PDB entry 4AUE | X-ray diffraction, 2.70 A resolution | chains B and D of the 4 polymer chains in the assembly

# Chain B (and D)
Molecule: Catalase-phenol oxidase
Organism: Scytalidium thermophilum
Notes: EC 1.11.1.6; chain D of this document is another copy of the same molecule, construct and numbering; everything in this record applies to it too
Chain sequence (717 residues; numbered -18 to 698; the number before each row is that of its first residue; numbers below 1 keep their minus sign (Met-18 is residue -18)):
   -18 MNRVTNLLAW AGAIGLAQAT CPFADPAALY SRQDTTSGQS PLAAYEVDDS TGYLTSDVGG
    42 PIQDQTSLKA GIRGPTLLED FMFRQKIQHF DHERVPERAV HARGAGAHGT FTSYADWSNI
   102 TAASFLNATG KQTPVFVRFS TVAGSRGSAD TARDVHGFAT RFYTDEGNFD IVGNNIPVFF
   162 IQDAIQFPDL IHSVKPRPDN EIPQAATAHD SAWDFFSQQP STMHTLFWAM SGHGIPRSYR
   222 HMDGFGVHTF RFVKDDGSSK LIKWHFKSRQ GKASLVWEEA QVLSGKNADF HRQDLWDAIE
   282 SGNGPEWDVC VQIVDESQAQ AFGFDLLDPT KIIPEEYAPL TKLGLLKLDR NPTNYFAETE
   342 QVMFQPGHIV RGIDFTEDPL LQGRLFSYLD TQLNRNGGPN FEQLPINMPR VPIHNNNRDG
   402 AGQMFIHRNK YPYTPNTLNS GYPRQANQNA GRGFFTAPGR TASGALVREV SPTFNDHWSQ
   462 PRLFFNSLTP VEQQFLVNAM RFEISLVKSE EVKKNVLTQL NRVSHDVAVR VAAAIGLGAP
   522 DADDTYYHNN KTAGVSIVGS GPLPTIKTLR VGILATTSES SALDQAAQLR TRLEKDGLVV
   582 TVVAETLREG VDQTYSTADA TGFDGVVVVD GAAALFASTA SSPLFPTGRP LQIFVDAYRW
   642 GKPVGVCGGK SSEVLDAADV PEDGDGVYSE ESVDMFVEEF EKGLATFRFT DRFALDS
Unresolved in the structure: -18 to 26, 619 (chain D: -18 to 26, 619-621)
Covalently attached groups: N-acetylglucosamine (NAG) linked to Asn100, Asn108, Asn531
Bound ions: cis-heme d hydroxychlorin gamma-spirolactone Fe near Tyr369 (its only coordinating residue here)
Residues lining bound ligands:
  - cis-heme d hydroxychlorin gamma-spirolactone (HDD), molecule 1: Ile68, Phe71, Asp72
  - cis-heme d hydroxychlorin gamma-spirolactone (HDD), molecule 2: Arg79, Ala80, Val81, His82, Arg119, Gly138, Phe139, Ala140, Val153, Gly154, Asn155, Phe160, Ala165, Phe168, Val228, His229, Val343, Phe345, Leu361, Gly364, Arg365, Ser368, Tyr369, Thr372, Gln373, Arg376

# Chain B / chain D interface
Pairs across the interface (241):
  Gln44(B) - Arg449(D)
  Asp45(B) - Ile166(D)
  Gln46(B) - Ile166(D)
  Gln46(B) - Gln167(D)
  Gln46(B) - Asp170(D)  hydrogen bond
  Thr47(B) - Asp164(D)
  Thr47(B) - Ile166(D)
  Thr47(B) - Arg449(D)
  Thr47(B) - Glu450(D)
  Thr47(B) - Val451(D)
  Ser48(B) - Asp164(D)  hydrogen bond
  Ser48(B) - Ile166(D)
  Ser48(B) - Val448(D)
  Ser48(B) - Arg449(D)
  Leu49(B) - Val448(D)
  Leu49(B) - Arg449(D)
  Lys50(B) - Ala446(D)
  Lys50(B) - Leu447(D)
  Lys50(B) - Val448(D)  hydrogen bond (backbone-backbone)
  Lys50(B) - Glu450(D)  hydrogen bond (side chain-backbone)
  Ala51(B) - Ala443(D)
  Gly52(B) - Ser444(D)
  Gly52(B) - Ala446(D)  hydrogen bond (backbone-backbone)
  Ile53(B) - Val448(D)
  Ile53(B) - Glu450(D)
  Ile53(B) - Val451(D)
  Ile53(B) - Ser452(D)
  Arg54(B) - Gln301(D)
  Arg54(B) - Asp306(D)  salt bridge
  Arg54(B) - Leu308(D)
  Arg54(B) - Glu358(D)
  Gly55(B) - Glu358(D)
  Pro56(B) - Glu358(D)
  Pro56(B) - Gln363(D)
  Thr57(B) - Gln363(D)  hydrogen bond (backbone-side chain)
  Leu58(B) - Leu447(D)  hydrophobic
  Asp61(B) - Arg449(D)  salt bridge
  Met63(B) - Arg449(D)
  Phe64(B) - Ala165(D)  hydrophobic
  Phe64(B) - Ile166(D)
  Phe64(B) - Gly364(D)
  Phe64(B) - Phe367(D)  hydrophobic
  Arg65(B) - Phe367(D)
  Lys67(B) - Ile166(D)  hydrogen bond (side chain-backbone)
  Lys67(B) - Pro169(D)
  Lys67(B) - Asp170(D)  salt bridge
  Ile68(B) - Ala165(D)
  Ile68(B) - Pro169(D)
  Ile68(B) - Phe367(D)  hydrophobic
  Ile68(B) - Ser368(D)
  Gln69(B) - Asp371(D)
  Phe71(B) - Phe168(D)  hydrophobic
  Phe71(B) - Pro169(D)  hydrophobic
  Phe71(B) - Ile172(D)  hydrophobic
  Asp72(B) - Ser368(D)  hydrogen bond
  Asp72(B) - Asp371(D)
  Asp72(B) - Thr372(D)  hydrogen bond (backbone-side chain)
  Asp72(B) - Asn375(D)
  His73(B) - Asp371(D)  salt bridge
  His73(B) - Asn375(D)
  Glu74(B) - His173(D)  salt bridge
  Arg75(B) - Pro77(D)
  Arg75(B) - Glu78(D)
  Arg75(B) - Ala80(D)  hydrogen bond (side chain-backbone)
  Arg75(B) - Lys176(D)
  Arg75(B) - Asn375(D)  hydrogen bond (backbone-side chain)
  Val76(B) - Pro77(D)
  Pro77(B) - Arg75(D)
  Pro77(B) - Val76(D)
  Pro77(B) - Pro77(D)
  Glu78(B) - Arg75(D)
  Glu78(B) - Arg127(D)  salt bridge
  Ala80(B) - Arg75(D)  hydrogen bond (backbone-side chain)
  Arg84(B) - Gln185(D)
  Ser126(B) - Arg127(D)
  Ser126(B) - Gly128(D)
  Arg127(B) - Glu78(D)  salt bridge
  Arg127(B) - Ser126(D)  hydrogen bond
  Arg127(B) - Arg127(D)
  Arg127(B) - Gly128(D)  hydrogen bond (backbone-backbone)
  Arg127(B) - Glu182(D)  salt bridge
  Gly128(B) - Ser126(D)
  Gly128(B) - Arg127(D)  hydrogen bond (backbone-backbone)
  Gly128(B) - Gly128(D)
  Gly128(B) - Ser129(D)
  Gly128(B) - Gln185(D)
  Ser129(B) - Gly128(D)
  Asp164(B) - Thr47(D)
  Asp164(B) - Ser48(D)  hydrogen bond
  Ala165(B) - Phe64(D)  hydrophobic
  Ala165(B) - Ile68(D)
  Ile166(B) - Asp45(D)
  Ile166(B) - Gln46(D)
  Ile166(B) - Thr47(D)
  Ile166(B) - Ser48(D)
  Ile166(B) - Phe64(D)
  Ile166(B) - Lys67(D)  hydrogen bond (backbone-side chain)
  Gln167(B) - Gln46(D)
  Phe168(B) - Phe71(D)  hydrophobic
  Pro169(B) - Lys67(D)
  Pro169(B) - Ile68(D)
  Pro169(B) - Phe71(D)  hydrophobic
  Asp170(B) - Gln46(D)  hydrogen bond
  Asp170(B) - Lys67(D)  salt bridge
  Ile172(B) - Phe71(D)  hydrophobic
  His173(B) - Glu74(D)  salt bridge
  Lys176(B) - Arg75(D)
  Pro179(B) - Asn335(D)
  Pro179(B) - Tyr336(D)  hydrogen bond (backbone-backbone)
  Asp180(B) - Trp277(D)
  Asp180(B) - Thr334(D)
  Asp180(B) - Tyr336(D)
  Asn181(B) - Arg273(D)
  Asn181(B) - Trp277(D)
  Asn181(B) - Tyr336(D)
  Glu182(B) - Arg127(D)  salt bridge
  Glu182(B) - Arg273(D)  salt bridge
  Glu182(B) - Tyr336(D)
  Ile183(B) - Asp270(D)
  Ile183(B) - Arg273(D)
  Ile183(B) - Gln274(D)
  Pro184(B) - Asp270(D)
  Gln185(B) - Arg84(D)
  Gln185(B) - Gly128(D)
  Gln185(B) - Asp270(D)  hydrogen bond (backbone-side chain)
  Glu259(B) - Pro627(D)
  Glu259(B) - Arg630(D)
  Gln262(B) - Gly266(D)
  Gln262(B) - Lys267(D)  hydrogen bond
  Ser265(B) - Gly266(D)
  Gly266(B) - Gln262(D)
  Gly266(B) - Ser265(D)
  Gly266(B) - Gly266(D)
  Lys267(B) - Gln262(D)  hydrogen bond
  Asp270(B) - Ile183(D)
  Asp270(B) - Pro184(D)
  Asp270(B) - Gln185(D)  hydrogen bond (side chain-backbone)
  Arg273(B) - Asn181(D)
  Arg273(B) - Glu182(D)  salt bridge
  Arg273(B) - Ile183(D)
  Gln274(B) - Ile183(D)
  Trp277(B) - Asp180(D)
  Trp277(B) - Asn181(D)
  Gln301(B) - Arg54(D)
  Asp306(B) - Arg54(D)  salt bridge
  Leu308(B) - Arg54(D)
  Thr334(B) - Asp180(D)
  Asn335(B) - Pro179(D)
  Tyr336(B) - Pro179(D)  hydrogen bond (backbone-backbone)
  Tyr336(B) - Asp180(D)  hydrogen bond (backbone-backbone)
  Tyr336(B) - Asn181(D)
  Tyr336(B) - Glu182(D)
  Glu358(B) - Arg54(D)
  Glu358(B) - Gly55(D)
  Glu358(B) - Pro56(D)
  Gln363(B) - Pro56(D)
  Gln363(B) - Thr57(D)  hydrogen bond (side chain-backbone)
  Gly364(B) - Phe64(D)
  Phe367(B) - Phe64(D)  hydrophobic
  Phe367(B) - Arg65(D)
  Phe367(B) - Ile68(D)  hydrophobic
  Phe367(B) - Gln69(D)
  Ser368(B) - Ile68(D)
  Ser368(B) - Asp72(D)  hydrogen bond
  Asp371(B) - Gln69(D)
  Asp371(B) - Asp72(D)
  Asp371(B) - His73(D)  salt bridge
  Thr372(B) - Asp72(D)  hydrogen bond (side chain-backbone)
  Asn375(B) - Asp72(D)
  Asn375(B) - His73(D)
  Asn375(B) - Arg75(D)
  Ala443(B) - Ala51(D)
  Ser444(B) - Gly52(D)
  Ala446(B) - Lys50(D)
  Ala446(B) - Gly52(D)  hydrogen bond (backbone-backbone)
  Leu447(B) - Lys50(D)
  Leu447(B) - Leu58(D)  hydrophobic
  Val448(B) - Ser48(D)
  Val448(B) - Leu49(D)
  Val448(B) - Lys50(D)  hydrogen bond (backbone-backbone)
  Val448(B) - Ile53(D)
  Arg449(B) - Gln44(D)
  Arg449(B) - Thr47(D)
  Arg449(B) - Ser48(D)
  Arg449(B) - Leu49(D)
  Arg449(B) - Asp61(D)  salt bridge
  Arg449(B) - Met63(D)
  Glu450(B) - Thr47(D)
  Glu450(B) - Lys50(D)  hydrogen bond (backbone-side chain)
  Glu450(B) - Ile53(D)
  Val451(B) - Ile53(D)
  Ser452(B) - Ile53(D)
  Gln475(B) - Pro624(D)
  Asn479(B) - Pro624(D)
  Arg482(B) - Pro624(D)  hydrogen bond (side chain-backbone)
  Arg482(B) - Leu625(D)
  Phe483(B) - Ser597(D)
  Phe483(B) - Thr598(D)
  Ser486(B) - Leu588(D)
  Ser486(B) - Thr595(D)
  Ser486(B) - Thr598(D)
  Leu487(B) - Thr598(D)
  Ala514(B) - Thr587(D)
  Ala515(B) - Thr587(D)
  Ala515(B) - Leu588(D)  hydrogen bond (backbone-backbone)
  Ala515(B) - Thr595(D)
  Ile516(B) - Leu588(D)
  Gly517(B) - Leu588(D)  hydrogen bond (backbone-backbone)
  Thr587(B) - Ala514(D)
  Thr587(B) - Ala515(D)
  Leu588(B) - Ser486(D)
  Leu588(B) - Ala515(D)  hydrogen bond (backbone-backbone)
  Leu588(B) - Ile516(D)
  Leu588(B) - Gly517(D)  hydrogen bond (backbone-backbone)
  Thr595(B) - Ala515(D)
  Ser597(B) - Phe483(D)
  Thr598(B) - Phe483(D)
  Thr598(B) - Ser486(D)
  Thr598(B) - Leu487(D)
  Ser622(B) - Ala695(D)
  Ser623(B) - Ala695(D)
  Pro624(B) - Gln475(D)
  Pro624(B) - Asn479(D)
  Pro624(B) - Arg482(D)  hydrogen bond (backbone-side chain)
  Pro624(B) - Ala695(D)
  Pro624(B) - Leu696(D)
  Pro624(B) - Asp697(D)
  Leu625(B) - Arg482(D)
  Leu625(B) - Ala515(D)  hydrophobic
  Pro627(B) - Glu259(D)
  Thr628(B) - Arg640(D)  hydrogen bond (backbone-side chain)
  Gly629(B) - Arg640(D)
  Arg630(B) - Glu259(D)
  Gln633(B) - Gln633(D)
  Arg640(B) - Thr628(D)  hydrogen bond (side chain-backbone)
  Arg640(B) - Gly629(D)
  Ala695(B) - Ser622(D)
  Ala695(B) - Ser623(D)
  Ala695(B) - Pro624(D)
  Leu696(B) - Pro624(D)
  Asp697(B) - Pro624(D)
Other interface residues (no listed pair), chain B (125 interface residues in all): Arg79, Val81, Arg178, Gln200, Ala269, Ala300, Pro333, Phe337, Pro360, Leu374, Lys494, Arg693
Other interface residues (no listed pair), chain D (125 interface residues in all): Arg79, Val81, Arg178, Gln200, Ala269, Ala300, Pro333, Pro360, Leu374, Pro453, Lys494, Arg693

# Overview
Chain B and chain D each contribute 125 residues to their interface, with 39 hydrogen bonds and 16 salt
bridges. Polar pairs include Arg54(B)-Asp306(D), Asp61(B)-Arg449(D) and Lys67(B)-Asp170(D). Bound to chain B:
cis-heme d hydroxychlorin gamma-spirolactone. Covalently linked N-acetylglucosamine: at Asn100(B), Asn108(B)
and Asn531(B).
Chain B and chain D are both Catalase-phenol oxidase (Scytalidium thermophilum); the structure, Crystal
structure, recombinant expression and mutagenesis studies of the bifunctional catalase-phenol oxidase from
Scytalidium thermophilum, was determined by X-ray diffraction (same publication as 4AUL, 4AUM and 4AUN).
